2XBO - chains 1 and 3 of the 4 polymer chains in the assembly; structure by X-ray diffraction, 4.00 A resolution.

# Chain 1
Name: P1
Source organism: Equine rhinitis a virus
Notes: fragment: capsid protein vp1, residues 537-784
Reference sequence: B9VV85 (B9VV85_9PICO); residues 1-248 here correspond to UniProt positions 537-784 (UniProt number = residue number + 536)
Chain sequence (248 residues; numbered 1 to 248; the number before each row is that of its first residue):
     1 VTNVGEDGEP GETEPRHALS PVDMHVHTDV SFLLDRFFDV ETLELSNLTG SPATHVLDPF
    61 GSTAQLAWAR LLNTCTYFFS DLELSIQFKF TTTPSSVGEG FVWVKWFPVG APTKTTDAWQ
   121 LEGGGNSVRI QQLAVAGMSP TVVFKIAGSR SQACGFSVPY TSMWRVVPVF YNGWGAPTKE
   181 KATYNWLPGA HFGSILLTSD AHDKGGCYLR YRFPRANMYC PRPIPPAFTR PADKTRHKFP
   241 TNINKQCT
Disordered / not traced: 248

# Chain 3
Name: P1
Source organism: Equine rhinitis a virus
Notes: fragment: capsid protein vp3, residues 311-536
Reference sequence: B9VV85 (B9VV85_9PICO); residues 1-226 here correspond to UniProt positions 311-536 (UniProt number = residue number + 310)
Chain sequence (226 residues; row label = number of the first residue in the row):
     1 APIRVVSVPE SDSFMSSVPD NSTPLYPKVV VPPRQVPGRF TNFIDVAKQT YSFCSISGKP
    61 YFEVTNTSGD EPLFQMDVSL SAAELHGTYV ASLSSFFAQY RGSLNFYFIF TGAAATKAKF
   121 LVAFVPPHSA APKTRDEAMA CIHAVWDVGL NSAFSFNVPY SSPADFMAVY SAEATVVNVS
   181 GWLQVYALTA LTSTDIAVNS KGRVLVAVSA GPDFSLRHPV DLPDKQ
Sequence notes: conflict K59 (Arg369 in B9VV85), Y107 (Arg417 in B9VV85)

# Chain 1 / chain 3 interface
Contacting residue pairs - 146 pairs, chain 1 then chain 3:
  V1(1) with N151(3)
  P10(1) with V145(3), hydrogen bond (backbone-backbone); L150(3), hydrophobic
  G11(1) with V145(3)
  E12(1) with A144(3)
  T13(1) with A144(3)
  E14(1) with I142(3); H143(3)
  R16(1) with I142(3); F156(3); N157(3), hydrogen bond (side chain-backbone)
  A18(1) with D213(3)
  L19(1) with G102(3); Y160(3), hydrophobic; D213(3), hydrogen bond (backbone-side chain)
  V22(1) with R101(3); F166(3), hydrophobic
  D23(1) with F166(3); S215(3), hydrogen bond; L216(3)
  H25(1) with N42(3); I44(3); K48(3), hydrogen bond; F214(3), hydrogen bond (side chain-backbone); S215(3)
  H27(1) with L216(3); R217(3); H218(3), hydrogen bond (side chain-backbone)
  T28(1) with N42(3), hydrogen bond (backbone-side chain); F43(3), hydrogen bond (backbone-backbone); F97(3)
  D29(1) with T41(3); N42(3)
  V30(1) with F40(3), hydrophobic; T41(3), hydrogen bond (backbone-backbone); F43(3), hydrophobic
  L33(1) with F43(3), hydrophobic
  R36(1) with S16(3); P219(3)
  F37(1) with F14(3), hydrophobic; S16(3), hydrogen bond (backbone-backbone)
  Q65(1) with K225(3)
  A67(1) with F96(3); L222(3), hydrophobic
  R70(1) with S92(3), hydrogen bond (side chain-backbone); S95(3), hydrogen bond; F96(3); L222(3)
  L71(1) with F43(3), hydrophobic; F96(3), hydrophobic
  T74(1) with F43(3)
  C75(1) with F40(3), hydrophobic
  Y77(1) with V36(3), hydrophobic
  F79(1) with V31(3), hydrophobic; R34(3)
  E83(1) with N21(3); S22(3), hydrogen bond (side chain-backbone)
  S85(1) with F14(3)
  W106(1) with Y26(3), hydrophobic
  P108(1) with Y26(3)
  M138(1) with Y26(3)
  P140(1) with L25(3); Y26(3)
  R150(1) with D12(3), salt bridge
  S151(1) with D12(3)
  F156(1) with S22(3); T23(3); L25(3), hydrophobic
  S157(1) with S22(3), hydrogen bond (side chain-backbone); T23(3), hydrogen bond (backbone-backbone); P24(3); L25(3), hydrogen bond (backbone-backbone)
  P159(1) with Y26(3); V29(3), hydrophobic
  Y160(1) with V29(3); V31(3)
  R165(1) with P32(3); P33(3); R34(3), hydrogen bond (backbone-side chain); Q35(3); V36(3)
  R210(1) with F14(3)
  R212(1) with V18(3), hydrogen bond (side chain-backbone); D20(3)
  N217(1) with R34(3); R39(3), hydrogen bond
  M218(1) with R39(3); F40(3), hydrogen bond (backbone-backbone); F43(3), hydrophobic
  Y219(1) with R34(3), hydrogen bond; V36(3), hydrophobic; P37(3); G38(3); R39(3)
  C220(1) with P37(3); G38(3), hydrogen bond (backbone-backbone); F40(3)
  P221(1) with F40(3); V46(3), hydrophobic
  R222(1) with Y89(3)
  I224(1) with Y89(3); S92(3); L93(3), hydrophobic
  P226(1) with H86(3)
  F228(1) with H86(3), hydrogen bond (backbone-side chain); Y170(3); L222(3), hydrophobic; Q226(3)
  T229(1) with H86(3); Q226(3), hydrogen bond (backbone-backbone)
  R230(1) with S55(3), hydrogen bond (side chain-backbone); I56(3); S57(3); A83(3), hydrogen bond (side chain-backbone); H86(3)
  P231(1) with A83(3), hydrophobic; H86(3)
  A232(1) with A83(3)
  D233(1) with S57(3), hydrogen bond
  K234(1) with I56(3); Q75(3); D77(3); E84(3), salt bridge
  T235(1) with A83(3), hydrogen bond (backbone-backbone)
  R236(1) with D77(3), salt bridge; S81(3); S171(3); A172(3), hydrogen bond (side chain-backbone); E173(3); A174(3)
  H237(1) with S81(3), hydrogen bond (backbone-backbone); S171(3); Q226(3)
  K238(1) with S171(3); A172(3); E173(3); Q226(3)
  F239(1) with S81(3); Y170(3), hydrophobic; S171(3), hydrogen bond (backbone-backbone); A172(3); Q226(3)
  P240(1) with Q226(3)
  I243(1) with T175(3)
  N244(1) with A172(3)
  K245(1) with A174(3)
Also at the interface, not in a pair above, chain 1 (80 interface residues in all): G8, S20, V26, S31, L84, Q87, S139, V142, G155, V158, R215, A216, A227, T241
Also at the interface, not in a pair above, chain 3 (83 interface residues in all): S17, G58, S79, A82, G87, F154, P159, N178, V179, P212, D221, P223

# Summary
80 residues of chain 1 and 83 residues of chain 3 are in contact; the contacts include 32 hydrogen bonds and 3
salt bridges. Polar pairs include R150(1)-D12(3), K234(1)-E84(3) and R236(1)-D77(3).
Here chain 1 is P1 and chain 3 is P1, both from Equine rhinitis a virus. Entry 2XBO (Equine Rhinitis A Virus
in Complex with its Sialic Acid Receptor) was determined by X-ray diffraction.
